Entry 5Z4W (X-ray diffraction, 1.79 A resolution); this record covers chain A.

== Chain A ==
Molecule: Chitinase-3-like protein 1
Organism: Bubalus bubalis
Reference sequence: Q7YS85 (CH3L1_BUBBU); residues 1-362 here correspond to UniProt positions 22-383 (UniProt number = residue number + 21)
Amino-acid sequence (361 residues; each row starts with the number of its first residue; note: 1 number in that range is skipped by the numbering (no residue carries it; nothing is unmodelled there)):
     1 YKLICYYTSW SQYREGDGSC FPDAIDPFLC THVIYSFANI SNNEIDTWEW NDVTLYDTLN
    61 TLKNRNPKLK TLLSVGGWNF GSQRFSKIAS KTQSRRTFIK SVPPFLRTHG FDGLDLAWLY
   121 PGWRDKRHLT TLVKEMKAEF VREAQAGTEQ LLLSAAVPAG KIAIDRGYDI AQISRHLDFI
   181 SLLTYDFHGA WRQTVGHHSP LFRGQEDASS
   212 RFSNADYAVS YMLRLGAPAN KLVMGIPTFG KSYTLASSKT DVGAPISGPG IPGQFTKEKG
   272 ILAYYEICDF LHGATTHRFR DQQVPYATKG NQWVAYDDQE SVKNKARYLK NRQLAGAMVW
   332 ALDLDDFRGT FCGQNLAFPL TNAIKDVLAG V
UniProt features mapped onto this chain:
  - region: Q303 to A317 (Important for AKT1 activation and IL8 production)
  - binding site (chitin): E49, W50, G76 to N79, Y120, L183 to D186, K242, W331
  - glycosylation: N39 (N-linked (GlcNAc...) asparagine)
Disulfides: C5-C30, C279-C343
Glycans and other covalent adducts: N-acetylglucosamine (NAG) linked to N39

== In short ==
Covalently linked N-acetylglucosamine: at N39. UniProt lists 13 chitin-binding residues.
Chain A is Chitinase-3-like protein 1 (Bubalus bubalis); the structure, Crystal structure of signalling
protein from buffalo (SPB-40) with an altered conformation of Trp78 at 1.79 ..., was determined by X-ray
diffraction, deposited together with 5Z3S and 5Z05.
